Entry 7Y24 (electron microscopy, 3.25 A resolution); this record covers chains B and G of the 6 polymer chains in the assembly.

Chain B:
Name: Guanine nucleotide-binding protein G(I)/G(S)/G(T) subunit beta-1
Source organism: Homo sapiens
Reference sequence: P62873 (GBB1_HUMAN); numbering as in UniProt (aligned over 3-340)
Amino-acid sequence (338 residues; numbered 3 to 340; the number before each row is that of its first residue):
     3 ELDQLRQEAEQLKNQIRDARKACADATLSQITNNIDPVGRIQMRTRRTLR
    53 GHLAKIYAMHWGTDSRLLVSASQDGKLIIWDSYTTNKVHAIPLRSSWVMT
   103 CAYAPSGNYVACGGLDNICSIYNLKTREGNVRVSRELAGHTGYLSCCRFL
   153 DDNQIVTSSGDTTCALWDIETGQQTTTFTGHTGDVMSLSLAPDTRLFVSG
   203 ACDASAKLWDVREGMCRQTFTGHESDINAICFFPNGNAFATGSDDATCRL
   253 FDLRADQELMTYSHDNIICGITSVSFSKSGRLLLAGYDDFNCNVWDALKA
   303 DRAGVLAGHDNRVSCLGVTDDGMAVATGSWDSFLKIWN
UniProt features mapped onto this chain:
  - modified residue: His266 (Phosphohistidine)
  - natural variant: Leu30 (L30F: In MRD42; uncertain significance), Arg52 (R52G: In MRD42), Gly64 (G64V: In MRD42), Asp76 (D76E: In MRD42; D76G: In MRD42), Gly77 (G77S: In MRD42), Lys78 (K78R: In MRD42), Ile80 (I80N: In MRD42; I80T: In MRD42), His91 (H91R: In MRD42; uncertain significance), Ala92 (A92T: In MRD42), Pro94 (P94S: In MRD42), Leu95 (L95P: In MRD42), Arg96 (R96L: In MRD42), 5 further natural variant entries in UniProt

Chain G:
Name: Guanine nucleotide-binding protein G(I)/G(S)/G(O) subunit gamma-2
Source organism: Homo sapiens
Reference sequence: P59768 (GBG2_HUMAN); residues 7-62 here = UniProt positions 7-62
Amino-acid sequence (56 residues; each row starts with the number of its first residue):
     7 ASIAQARKLVEQLKMEANIDRIKVSKAAADLMAYCEAHAKEDPLLTPVPA
    57 SENPFR

How chain B and chain G interact:
Residue-residue contacts - 55 pairs, chain B then chain G:
  Leu7(B) with Val16(G)
  Ala11(B) with Val16(G), hydrophobic
  Ile18(B) with Leu19(G); Ala23(G), hydrophobic
  Cys25(B) with Lys29(G); Val30(G), hydrogen bond (backbone-backbone)
  Ala26(B) with Val30(G), hydrophobic
  Asp27(B) with Val30(G); Ser31(G), hydrogen bond (side chain-backbone)
  Ala28(B) with Val30(G)
  Leu30(B) with Ala34(G), hydrophobic
  Ile33(B) with Ala34(G), hydrophobic
  Arg48(B) with Asn59(G); Phe61(G)
  Arg49(B) with Pro60(G); Phe61(G), hydrogen bond (side chain-backbone); Arg62(G), hydrogen bond (side chain-backbone)
  Ser84(B) with Phe61(G)
  Tyr85(B) with Pro60(G), hydrophobic; Phe61(G), hydrophobic
  Cys218(B) with Gln18(G)
  Arg219(B) with Glu22(G)
  Phe235(B) with Tyr40(G), hydrophobic
  Pro236(B) with Tyr40(G)
  Asn237(B) with Tyr40(G)
  Asp254(B) with Ala33(G)
  Arg256(B) with Arg27(G); Ile28(G); Asp36(G)
  Ala257(B) with Arg27(G)
  Asp258(B) with Ile25(G); Arg27(G), salt bridge
  Gln259(B) with Val30(G)
  Ser279(B) with Asp48(G), hydrogen bond; Leu50(G)
  Lys280(B) with Asp48(G), hydrogen bond (backbone-side chain)
  Ser281(B) with Cys41(G); His44(G); Asp48(G), hydrogen bond; Leu51(G)
  Arg283(B) with Cys41(G); Leu51(G)
  Gly324(B) with Asp48(G); Pro49(G); Leu50(G)
  Met325(B) with Pro49(G), hydrophobic; Leu50(G); Val54(G), hydrophobic; Asn59(G); Pro60(G)
  Ala326(B) with Phe61(G), hydrophobic
  Ile338(B) with Phe61(G), hydrophobic
  Asn340(B) with Leu50(G); Asn59(G), hydrogen bond; Phe61(G)
Other interface residues (no listed pair), chain B (46 interface residues in all): Leu14, Arg22, Ile43, Met45, Trp63, Lys209, Gln220, Thr221, Ala240, Leu261, Leu284, Leu300, Asp323, Val327
Other interface residues (no listed pair), chain G (32 interface residues in all): Ala12, Asp26, Leu37, Met38, Glu47, Glu58

Overview:
Chain B and chain G form an interface of 46 and 32 residues respectively, with 8 hydrogen bonds and 1 salt
bridge. Among the polar pairs are Asp258(B)-Arg27(G), Asp27(B)-Ser31(G) and Arg49(B)-Phe61(G).
Chain B is Guanine nucleotide-binding protein G(I)/G(S)/G(T) subunit beta-1 and chain G is Guanine
nucleotide-binding protein G(I)/G(S)/G(O) subunit gamma-2, both from Homo sapiens; the structure, Cryo-EM
structure of the octreotide-bound SSTR2-miniGo-scFv16 complex, was determined by electron microscopy together
with 7Y26 and 7Y27 from the same study.
